6C24 - chains N and P of the 12 polymer chains in the assembly; structure by electron microscopy, 3.50 A resolution.

# Chain N
Molecule: Histone-binding protein RBBP4
From: Homo sapiens
UniProt: Q09028 (RBBP4_HUMAN); residues 1-425 here = UniProt positions 1-425
Sequence (425 residues; row label = number of the first residue in the row):
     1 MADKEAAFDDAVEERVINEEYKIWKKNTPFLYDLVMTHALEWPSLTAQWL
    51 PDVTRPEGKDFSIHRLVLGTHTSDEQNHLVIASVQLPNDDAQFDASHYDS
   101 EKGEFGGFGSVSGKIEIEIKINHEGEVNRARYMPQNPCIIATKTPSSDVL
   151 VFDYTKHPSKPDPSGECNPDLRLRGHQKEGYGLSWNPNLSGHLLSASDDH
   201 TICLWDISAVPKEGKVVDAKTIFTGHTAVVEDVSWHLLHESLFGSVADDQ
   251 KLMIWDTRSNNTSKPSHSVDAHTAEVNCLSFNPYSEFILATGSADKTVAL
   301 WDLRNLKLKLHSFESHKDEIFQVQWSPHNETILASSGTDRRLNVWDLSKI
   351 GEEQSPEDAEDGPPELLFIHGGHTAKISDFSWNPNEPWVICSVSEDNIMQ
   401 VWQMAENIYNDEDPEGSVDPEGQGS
Disordered / not traced: 1-3, 91-111, 411-425
Swiss-Prot annotation at these positions:
  - modified residue: A2 (N-acetylalanine), K4 (N6-acetyllysine), S110 (Phosphoserine), K160 (N6-acetyllysine), S355 (Phosphoserine)
  - cross-link (Glycyl lysine isopeptide (Lys-Gly)): K4 (interchain with G-Cter in SUMO2), K160 (interchain with G-Cter in SUMO2)
  - mutagenesis: V35 (V35A: Loss of interaction with ARMC12), P43 (P43A: Loss of interaction with ZNF827 and loss of localization to telomeres; when associated with A-73), S73 (S73A: Loss of interaction with ZNF827 and loss of localization to telomeres; when associated with A-43), E126 to N128 (Loss of interaction with ZNF827), E126 (E126A: Loss of interaction with ZNF827 and loss of localization to telomeres; when associated with A-128 and A-179), N128 (N128A: Loss of interaction with ZNF827 and loss of localization to telomeres; when associated with A-126 and A-179), E179 (E179A: Loss of interaction with ZNF827 and loss of localization to telomeres; when associated with A-126 and A-128), Y181 (Y181A: Loss of interaction with ZNF827 and loss of localization to telomeres), E231 (E231A: Decreased interaction with ZNF827; when associated with A-277), N277 (N277A: Decreased interaction with ZNF827; when associated with A-231), E395 (E395A: Decreased interaction with ZNF827)

# Chain P
Molecule: Zinc finger protein AEBP2
From: Homo sapiens
UniProt: Q6ZN18 (AEBP2_HUMAN); residues 1-295 here correspond to UniProt positions 209-503 (UniProt number = residue number + 208)
Sequence (295 residues; row label = number of the first residue in the row):
     1 MSSDGEPLSRMDSEDSISSTIMDVDSTISSGRSTPAMMNGQGSTTSSSKN
    51 IAYNCCWDQCQACFNSSPDLADHIRSIHVDGQRGGVFVCLWKGCKVYNTP
   101 STSQSWLQRHMLTHSGDKPFKCVVGGCNASFASQGGLARHVPTHFSQQNS
   151 SKVSSQPKAKEESPSKAGMNKRRKLKNKRRRSLPRPHDFFDAQTLDAIRH
   201 RAICFNLSAHIESLGKGHSVVFHSTVIAKRKEDSGKIKLLLHWMPEDILP
   251 DVWVNESERHQLKTKVVHLSKLPKDTALLLDPNIYRTMPQKRLKR
Disordered / not traced: 1-231
Swiss-Prot annotation at these positions:
  - zinc finger: Y53 to H78 (C2H2-type 1), K92 to H114 (C2H2-type 2), F120 to H144 (C2H2-type 3)
  - region: T287 to R295 (Important for nucleosome binding activity of the PRC2 complex)
  - modified residue (Phosphoserine): S2, S3, S182

# Chain N / chain P interface
Residue-residue contacts (37; chain N residue first):
  F8(N) with H242(P); E246(P)
  D9(N) with N283(P)
  D10(N) with T287(P), hydrogen bond; K291(P)
  V12(N) with E246(P); D247(P); I284(P), hydrophobic
  E13(N) with I284(P); T287(P), hydrogen bond
  R15(N) with K238(P); L240(P); W243(P)
  N18(N) with K238(P)
  E19(N) with L239(P)
  H71(N) with K294(P)
  E126(N) with K294(P), salt bridge
  N128(N) with K294(P)
  Y181(N) with K294(P), hydrogen bond; R295(P)
  E231(N) with R295(P), salt bridge
  K296(N) with T276(P)
  E314(N) with D275(P)
  K317(N) with R286(P)
  D318(N) with R286(P), salt bridge; M288(P)
  F321(N) with R295(P)
  T338(N) with R286(P); M288(P)
  D339(N) with R286(P)
  R340(N) with R286(P); T287(P), hydrogen bond (side chain-backbone); P289(P)
  A359(N) with L272(P)
  E360(N) with S270(P); L272(P)
  K376(N) with L293(P)
Also at the interface, not in a pair above, chain N (29 interface residues in all): L45, R129, D232, N277, D361

# In short
29 residues of chain N and 21 residues of chain P are in contact; the contacts include 4 hydrogen bonds and 3
salt bridges. Among the polar pairs are E126(N)-K294(P), E231(N)-R295(P) and D318(N)-R286(P). UniProt lists 11
mutagenesis sites on chain N.
Chain N is Histone-binding protein RBBP4 and chain P is Zinc finger protein AEBP2, both from Homo sapiens; the
structure, Cryo-EM structure of PRC2 bound to cofactors AEBP2 and JARID2 in the Extended Active State, was
determined by electron microscopy, deposited together with 6C23.
